3I0O - chain A; structure by X-ray diffraction, 2.40 A resolution.

[Chain A]
Name: Spectinomycin phosphotransferase
Organism: Legionella pneumophila serogroup 1
UniProt: O06916 (O06916_LEGPN); residues 1-331 here = UniProt positions 1-331
Chain sequence (339 residues; each row starts with the number of its first residue):
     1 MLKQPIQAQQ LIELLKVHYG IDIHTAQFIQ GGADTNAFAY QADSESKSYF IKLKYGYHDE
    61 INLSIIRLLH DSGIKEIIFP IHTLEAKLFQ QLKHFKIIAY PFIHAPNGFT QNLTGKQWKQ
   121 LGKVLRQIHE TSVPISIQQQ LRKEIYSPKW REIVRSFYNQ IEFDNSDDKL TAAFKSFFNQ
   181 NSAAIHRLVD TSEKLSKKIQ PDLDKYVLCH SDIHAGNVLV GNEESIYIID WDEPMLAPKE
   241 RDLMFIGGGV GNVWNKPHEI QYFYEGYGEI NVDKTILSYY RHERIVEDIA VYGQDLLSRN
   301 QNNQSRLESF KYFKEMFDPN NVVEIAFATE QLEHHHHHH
Unresolved in the structure: 1-3, 333-339
Differences from the reference sequence: expression tag (332-339)
Metal / ion sites: Ni2+ near His70 (its only coordinating residue here); Mg2+: Asn217, Asp230 (together with ADP)
Residues lining bound ligands:
  - ADP (adenosine-5'-diphosphate): Gly32, Ala33, Phe50, Lys52, Ile78, Tyr100, Pro101, Phe102, Ile103, Asn107, Gly216, Asn217, Leu219, Ile229, Asp230, Asp232
  - spectinomycin (SMI): Phe109, Asp212, His214, Asn217, Asp230, Val250, Gly251, Arg284, Asp288, Val291, Tyr292, Tyr312, Glu315
Reported in the primary citation:
  - binding site for ADP: Gly32, Phe50, Lys52, Gly216, Asn217, Asp230
  - catalytic residues: Lys52 (citing earlier work)
  - Mg2+ coordination: Asn217, Asp230
  - binding site for spectinomycin: Asp212, His214, Arg284, Asp288, Tyr292
  - catalytic residues: Asp212 (proposed by the authors, not directly observed)
  - contacts within the chain: His210-Asp212, Asp212-Asn217 (proposed by the authors, not directly observed)

[In short]
Ligands of chain A: ADP and spectinomycin. Asn217 and Asp230 coordinate Mg2+. From the paper: catalytic
residues Lys52 and Asp212; a binding site for ADP at Gly32, Phe50 and Lys52 among others.
Chain A is Spectinomycin phosphotransferase (Legionella pneumophila serogroup 1); the structure, Crystal
Structure of Spectinomycin Phosphotransferase, APH(9)-Ia, in complex with ADP and Spectinomcyin, was
determined by X-ray diffraction (same publication as 3I0Q and 3I1A).
